Entry 7M71 (electron microscopy, 2.66 A resolution); this record covers chains A and L of the 4 polymer chains in the assembly.

[Chain A]
Name: Spike glycoprotein
Source organism: Severe acute respiratory syndrome coronavirus 2
UniProt: P0DTC2 (SPIKE_SARS2); numbering as in UniProt (aligned over 1-1208)
Amino-acid sequence (1208 residues; each row starts with the number of its first residue):
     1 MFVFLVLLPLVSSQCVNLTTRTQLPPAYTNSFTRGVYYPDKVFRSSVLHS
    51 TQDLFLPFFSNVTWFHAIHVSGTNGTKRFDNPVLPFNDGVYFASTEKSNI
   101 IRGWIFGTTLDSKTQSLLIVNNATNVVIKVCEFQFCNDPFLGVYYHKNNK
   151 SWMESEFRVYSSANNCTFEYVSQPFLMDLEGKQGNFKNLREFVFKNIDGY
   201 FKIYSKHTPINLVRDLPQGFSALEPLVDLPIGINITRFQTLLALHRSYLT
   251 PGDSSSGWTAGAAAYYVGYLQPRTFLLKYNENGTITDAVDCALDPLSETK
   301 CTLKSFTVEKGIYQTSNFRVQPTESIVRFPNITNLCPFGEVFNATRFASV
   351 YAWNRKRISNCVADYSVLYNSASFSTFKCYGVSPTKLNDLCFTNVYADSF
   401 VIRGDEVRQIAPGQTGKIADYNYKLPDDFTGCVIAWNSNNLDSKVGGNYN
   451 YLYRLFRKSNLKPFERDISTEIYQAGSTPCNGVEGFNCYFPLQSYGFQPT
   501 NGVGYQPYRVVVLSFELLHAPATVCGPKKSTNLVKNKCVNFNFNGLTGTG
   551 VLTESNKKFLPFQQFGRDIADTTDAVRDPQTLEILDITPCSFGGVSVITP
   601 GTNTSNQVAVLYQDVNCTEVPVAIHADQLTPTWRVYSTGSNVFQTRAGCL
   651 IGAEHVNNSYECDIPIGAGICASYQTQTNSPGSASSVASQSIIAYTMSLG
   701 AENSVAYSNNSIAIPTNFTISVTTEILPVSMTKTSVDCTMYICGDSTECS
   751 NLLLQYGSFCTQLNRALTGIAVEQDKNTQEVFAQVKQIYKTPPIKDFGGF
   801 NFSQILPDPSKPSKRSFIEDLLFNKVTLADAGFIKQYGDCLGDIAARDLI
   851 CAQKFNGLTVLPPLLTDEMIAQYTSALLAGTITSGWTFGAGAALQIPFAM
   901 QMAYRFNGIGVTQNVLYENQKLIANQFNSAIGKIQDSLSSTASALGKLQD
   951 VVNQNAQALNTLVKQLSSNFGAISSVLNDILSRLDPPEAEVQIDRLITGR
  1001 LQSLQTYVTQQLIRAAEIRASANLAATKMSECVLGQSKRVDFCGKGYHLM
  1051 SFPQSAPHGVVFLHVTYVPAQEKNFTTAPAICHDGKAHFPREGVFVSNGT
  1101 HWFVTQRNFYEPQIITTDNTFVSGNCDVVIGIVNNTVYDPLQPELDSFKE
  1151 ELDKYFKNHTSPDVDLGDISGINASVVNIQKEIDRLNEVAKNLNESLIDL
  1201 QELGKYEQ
Not modelled in the structure: 1-328, 538-1208
Sequence notes: engineered mutation Gly682 (Arg in P0DTC2), Ser683 (Arg in P0DTC2), Ser685 (Arg in P0DTC2), Pro986 (Lys in P0DTC2), Pro987 (Val in P0DTC2)
Disulfide bonds: Cys336-Cys361, Cys379-Cys432, Cys391-Cys525, Cys480-Cys488
Glycans and other covalent adducts: N-acetylglucosamine (NAG) linked to Asn331, Asn343
Swiss-Prot annotation at these positions:
  - region: Asn280 to Cys301 (Putative superantigen), Arg403 to Asp405 (Integrin-binding motif), Asn448 to Phe456 (Immunodominant HLA epitope recognized by the CD8+), Pro681, Ala684 (Putative superantigen), Ser816 to Tyr837 (Fusion peptide 1), Lys835 to Phe855 (Fusion peptide 2), Asp1163 to Glu1202 (Heptad repeat 2)
  - site: Arg815, Ser816 (Cleavage)
  - glycosylation: Asn17 (N-linked (GlcNAc...) (complex) asparagine), Asn61 (N-linked (GlcNAc...) (hybrid) asparagine), Asn74 (N-linked (GlcNAc...) (complex) asparagine), Asn122 (N-linked (GlcNAc...) (hybrid) asparagine), Asn149 (N-linked (GlcNAc...) (complex) asparagine), Asn165 (N-linked (GlcNAc...) (complex) asparagine), Asn234 (N-linked (GlcNAc...) (high mannose) asparagine), Asn282 (N-linked (GlcNAc...) (complex) asparagine), Thr323 (O-linked (GalNAc) threonine), Ser325 (O-linked (HexNAc...) serine), Asn331 (N-linked (GlcNAc...) (complex) asparagine), Asn343 (N-linked (GlcNAc...) (complex) asparagine), Asn603 (N-linked (GlcNAc...) (hybrid) asparagine), Asn616 (N-linked (GlcNAc...) (complex) asparagine), Asn657 (N-linked (GlcNAc...) (complex) asparagine), Thr676 (O-linked (GlcNAc...) threonine), Thr678 (O-linked (GlcNAc...) threonine), Asn709 (N-linked (GlcNAc...) (high mannose) asparagine), Asn717 (N-linked (GlcNAc...) (hybrid) asparagine), Asn801 (N-linked (GlcNAc...) (hybrid) asparagine) and 6 more in UniProt
  - natural variant: Leu5 (L5F: In strain: Iota/B.1.526), Ser13 (S13I: In strain: Epsilon/B.1.427/B.1.429), Leu18 (L18F: In strain: Beta/B.1.351, Gamma/P.1 and 1 more), Thr19 (T19I: In strain: Omicron/BQ.1.1, Omicron/XBB.1.5 and 1 more; T19R: In strain: Delta/B.1.617.2, Omicron/BA.2 and 4 more), Thr20 (T20N: In strain: Gamma/P.1), Leu24 to Ala27 (sequence variant, change not given here; In strain: Omicron/BA.2, Omicron/BA.2.12.1 and 6 more), Pro26 (P26S: In strain: Gamma/P.1), Gln52 (Q52H: In strain: Omicron/EG.5.1), Ala67 (A67V: In strain: Eta/B.1.525, Omicron/BA.1), His69 to Val70 (deletion: In strain: Alpha/B.1.1.7, Eta/B.1.525 and 5 more), Gly75 (G75V: In strain: Lambda/C.37), Thr76 (T76I: In strain: Lambda/C.37), 82 further natural variant entries in UniProt
  - mutagenesis: His69 to Val70 (Increased incorporation of cleaved spike into virions), Asn121 (N121Q: Partial loss of biliverdin affinity), Arg190 (R190K: Partial loss of biliverdin affinity), Asn234 (N234Q: Increased resistance to neutralizing antibodies), Asn331 (N331Q: Reduced viral infectivity), Asn343 (N343Q: Reduced viral infectivity), Leu452 (L452R: Increased resistance to neutralizing antibodies. Decreases HLA binding to NF9 epitope. Increased binding affinity to human ACE2), Tyr453 (Y453F: Decreased HLA binding to NF9 epitope. Increased binding affinity to human ACE2), Ala475 (A475V: Increased resistance to neutralizing antibodies), Val483 (V483A: Increased resistance to neutralizing antibodies), Glu484 (E484D: Increased replication in human TMEM106B overexpressing cells), Phe490 (F490L: Increased resistance to neutralizing antibodies and human covalescent sera neutralization), 12 further mutagenesis entries in UniProt

[Chain L]
Name: Antibody 5A6 Fab light chain
Source organism: Homo sapiens
Notes: antibody fragment or engineered binder
Amino-acid sequence (214 residues; numbered 1 to 214; the number before each row is that of its first residue):
     1 DIQLTQSPSSLSASVGHRVTITCRASQSISSYLNWYQQKPGKAPKLLIYA
    51 ASSLQSGVPSRFSGSGSGTDFTLTISSLQPEDFATYYCQQSYNLPRTFGG
   101 GTKLEVLGTVAAPSVFIFPPSDEQLKSGTASVVCLLNNFYPREAKVQWKV
   151 DNALQSGNSQESVTEQDSKDSTYSLSSTLTLSKADYEKHKVYACEVTHQG
   201 LSSPVTKSFNRGEC
Disulfide bonds: Cys23-Cys88, Cys134-Cys194

[How chain A and chain L interact]
Pairs across the interface (10):
  Tyr449(A) - Ser56(L)
  Val483(A) - Arg96(L)
  Glu484(A) - Arg96(L)  hydrogen bond (backbone-side chain)
  Gly485(A) - Tyr32(L)
  Gly485(A) - Ser91(L)
  Gly485(A) - Tyr92(L)
  Phe486(A) - Tyr32(L)  hydrophobic
  Phe486(A) - Tyr92(L)  hydrogen bond (backbone-backbone)
  Asn487(A) - Tyr32(L)  hydrogen bond (backbone-side chain)
  Tyr489(A) - Tyr32(L)
Other interface residues (no listed pair), chain L (6 interface residues in all): Leu94
The authors on this interface:
  - epitope / paratope residues, chain A: Phe486(A)

[In short]
7 residues of chain A and 6 residues of chain L are in contact, with 3 hydrogen bonds. Polar contacts include
Glu484(A)-Arg96(L), Asn487(A)-Tyr32(L) and Phe486(A)-Tyr92(L). Covalently linked N-acetylglucosamine: at
Asn331(A) and Asn343(A). UniProt lists 24 mutagenesis sites on chain A. From the paper: the epitope/paratope
residue Phe486(A).
Chain A is Spike glycoprotein (Severe acute respiratory syndrome coronavirus 2) and chain L is Antibody 5A6
Fab light chain (Homo sapiens); the structure, SARS-CoV-2 Spike:5A6 Fab complex I focused refinement, was
determined by electron microscopy together with 7KQB from the same study.
